Entry 7KSU (X-ray diffraction, 1.65 A resolution); this record covers chains A and P of the 4 polymer chains in the assembly.

# Chain A
Protein: DNA-directed DNA/RNA polymerase mu
Organism: Homo sapiens
Notes: EC 2.7.7.7
UniProtKB: Q9NP87 (DPOLM_HUMAN); residue numbers follow UniProt; this construct covers 127-397, 410-494
Amino-acid sequence (356 residues; each row starts with the number of its first residue; note: 12 numbers in that range are skipped by the numbering (no residue carries them; nothing is unmodelled there)):
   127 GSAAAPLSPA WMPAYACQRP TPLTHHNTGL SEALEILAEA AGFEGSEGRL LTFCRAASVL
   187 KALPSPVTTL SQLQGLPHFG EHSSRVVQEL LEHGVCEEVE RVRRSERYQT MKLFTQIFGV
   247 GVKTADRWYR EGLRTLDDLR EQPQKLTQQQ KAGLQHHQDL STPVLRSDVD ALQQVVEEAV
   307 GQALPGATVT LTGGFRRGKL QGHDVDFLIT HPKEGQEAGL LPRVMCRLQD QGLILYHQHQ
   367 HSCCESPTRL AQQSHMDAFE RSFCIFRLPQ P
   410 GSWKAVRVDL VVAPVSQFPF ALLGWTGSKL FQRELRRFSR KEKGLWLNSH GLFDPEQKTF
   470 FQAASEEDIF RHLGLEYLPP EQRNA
Not modelled in the structure: 127-137, 365-384
Sequence notes: conflict Ser128 (Pro in Q9NP87), Ala129 (Arg in Q9NP87), Ala130 (Lys in Q9NP87), Ala131 (Gly in Q9NP87), Gly410 (Pro in Q9NP87)
Glycans and other covalent adducts: 2,3-dihydroxy-1,4-dithiobutane (DTT) linked to Cys180
Bound ions: Mn2+ site 1: His208 (shared with 1 residue of chain D); Mn2+ site 2: Glu218, His219; Na+: Thr241, Ile243, Val246 (shared with DT3(P) of chain P); Mn2+ site 3: Asp330, Asp332, Asp418 (shared with DA4(P), DG5(P) of chain P); Mn2+ site 4: Asp330, Asp332 (together with pyrophosphate) (shared with DG5(P) of chain P); Mn2+ site 5: Glu386, His459
Ligand contacts: pyrophosphate (PPV): Gly319, Gly320, Arg323, Lys325, Gly328, His329, Asp330, Asp332
Curated features (UniProtKB/Swiss-Prot):
  - region: Arg323 to Asp332 (Involved in ssDNA binding)
  - binding site (Mg(2+)): Asp330, Asp332, Asp418
  - site: Gly433 (Responsible for the low discrimination between dNTP and rNTP)
Reported in the primary citation:
  - mutagenesis - K438D: unchanged catalytic activity on presence of Mn2+
  - mutagenesis - R445A: increased catalytic activity on dGTP misinsertion
  - mutagenesis - K438D: decreased catalytic activity on Mg2+-dependent dGTP:At
  - mutagenesis - K438D (23-fold): decreased catalytic activity on :Ct insertion

# Chain P
Molecule: 5-nt DNA strand
Sequence (5 nucleotides; row label = number of the first residue in the row):
     1 CGTAG
Bound ions: Na+: DT3 (shared with Thr241(A), Ile243(A), Val246(A) of chain A); Mn2+ site 1: DA4, DG5 (shared with Asp330(A), Asp332(A), Asp418(A) of chain A); Mn2+ site 2: DG5 (together with pyrophosphate) (shared with Asp330(A), Asp332(A) of chain A)

# Interface between chain A and chain P
Contacting residue pairs - 29 pairs, chain A then chain P:
  Ile243(A) with DT3(P), phosphate contact
  Phe244(A) with DT3(P), phosphate contact
  Gly245(A) with DG2(P), phosphate contact; DT3(P), hydrogen bond to the phosphate
  Val246(A) with DG2(P), hydrogen bond to the phosphate; DT3(P), hydrogen bond to the phosphate
  Gly247(A) with DG2(P), hydrogen bond to the phosphate; DT3(P), phosphate contact
  Lys249(A) with DC1(P), phosphate contact; DG2(P), phosphate contact
  Thr250(A) with DC1(P), hydrogen bond to the phosphate; DG2(P), hydrogen bond to the phosphate
  Gln275(A) with DG2(P), sugar contact
  Arg323(A) with DG5(P), hydrogen bond to the phosphate
  Asp330(A) with DG5(P), phosphate contact
  Asp332(A) with DA4(P), phosphate contact; DG5(P), phosphate contact
  Phe389(A) with DT3(P), sugar contact; DA4(P), sugar contact
  Arg416(A) with DT3(P), phosphate contact; DA4(P), salt bridge to the phosphate
  Asp418(A) with DA4(P), sugar contact
  Gly433(A) with DG5(P), sugar contact
  Trp434(A) with DA4(P), sugar contact; DG5(P), sugar contact
  Thr435(A) with DG5(P), phosphate contact
  Gly436(A) with DG5(P), hydrogen bond to the phosphate
  Lys438(A) with DG5(P), base contact
  Arg445(A) with DG5(P), base contact
Interface residues without a listed pair, chain A (25 interface residues in all): Val248, Gly319, Arg387, Ser437, Gln441

# Overview
Chain A and chain P form an interface of 25 and 5 residues respectively; the contacts include 8 hydrogen bonds
and 1 salt bridge. Among the polar pairs are Gly245(A)-DT3(P), Val246(A)-DG2(P) and Val246(A)-DT3(P). From the
paper: R445A of chain A increases catalytic activity on dGTP misinsertion; K438D of chain A reduces catalytic
activity on Mg2+-dependent dGTP:At.
Chain A is DNA-directed DNA/RNA polymerase mu (Homo sapiens) and chain P is a 5-nt DNA strand; the structure,
DNA Polymerase Mu, dGTP:Ct Product State Ternary Complex, 10 mM Mn2+ (4min), was determined by X-ray
diffraction (same publication as 7KSS, 7KST, 7KSV, 7KSW, 7KSX, 7KSY and 25 further entries).
